Entry 1RZ9 (X-ray diffraction, 3.10 A resolution); this record covers chains F and B of the 7 polymer chains in the assembly.

[Chain F]
Molecule: 26-nt DNA strand
Sequence (26 nucleotides; row label = number of the first residue in the row):
     1 CGCGTTCGCT CGCTCGCTGG CTCGTG

[Chain B]
Protein: Rep protein
Source organism: Adeno-associated virus - 5
Notes: fragment: AAV5 Rep Nuclease Domain
UniProtKB: Q9YJC1 (Q9YJC1_9VIRU); numbering as in UniProt (aligned over 1-197)
Sequence (197 residues; row label = number of the first residue in the row):
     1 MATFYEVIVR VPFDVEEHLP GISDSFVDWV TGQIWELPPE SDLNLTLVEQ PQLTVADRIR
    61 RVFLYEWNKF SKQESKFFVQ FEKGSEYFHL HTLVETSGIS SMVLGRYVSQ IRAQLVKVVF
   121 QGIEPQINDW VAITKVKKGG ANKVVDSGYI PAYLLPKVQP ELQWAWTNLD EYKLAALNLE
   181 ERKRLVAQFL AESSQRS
Disordered / not traced: 194-197
What the authors report for this chain:
  - catalytic residues: Tyr153
  - binding site for the 26-nt DNA strand (chain F): Met102, Arg106, Lys137, Lys138, Gly139

[How chain F and chain B interact]
Pairs across the interface - 13 pairs, chain F then chain B:
  DC11(F) - Lys137(B)  base contact
  DG12(F) - Lys137(B)  hydrogen bond to the base
  DC13(F) - Lys138(B)  hydrogen bond to the base
  DC13(F) - Gly139(B)  base contact
  DT18(F) - Met102(B)  sugar contact
  DT18(F) - Arg106(B)  base contact
  DG19(F) - Met102(B)  phosphate contact
  DG19(F) - Val103(B)  sugar contact
  DG19(F) - Arg106(B)  hydrogen bond to the base
  DG20(F) - Arg106(B)  hydrogen bond to the sugar
  DG20(F) - Tyr107(B)  sugar contact
  DG20(F) - Gln110(B)  phosphate contact
  DC21(F) - Gln110(B)  hydrogen bond to the phosphate
Other interface residues (no listed pair), chain F (8 interface residues in all): DT14

[In short]
The chain F/chain B interface involves 8 residues from each chain, with 5 hydrogen bonds. Polar contacts
include DG12(F)-Lys137(B), DC13(F)-Lys138(B) and DG19(F)-Arg106(B). The paper reports the catalytic residue
Tyr153(B); a binding site for the 26-nt DNA strand (chain F) at Met102(B), Arg106(B) and Lys137(B) among
others.
Here chain F is a 26-nt DNA strand and chain B is Rep protein (Adeno-associated virus - 5). Entry 1RZ9
(Crystal Structure of AAV Rep complexed with the Rep-binding sequence) was determined by X-ray diffraction,
deposited together with 1UUT.
